5YUW - chains A and C of the 3 polymer chains in the assembly; structure by X-ray diffraction, 2.12 A resolution.

Chain A:
Name: DNA polymerase IV
Source organism: Escherichia coli K-12
Notes: EC 2.7.7.7
UniProtKB: Q47155 (DPO4_ECOLI); numbering as in UniProt (aligned over 2-351)
Amino-acid sequence (352 residues; numbered 0 to 351; the number before each row is that of its first residue; numbering starts at 0):
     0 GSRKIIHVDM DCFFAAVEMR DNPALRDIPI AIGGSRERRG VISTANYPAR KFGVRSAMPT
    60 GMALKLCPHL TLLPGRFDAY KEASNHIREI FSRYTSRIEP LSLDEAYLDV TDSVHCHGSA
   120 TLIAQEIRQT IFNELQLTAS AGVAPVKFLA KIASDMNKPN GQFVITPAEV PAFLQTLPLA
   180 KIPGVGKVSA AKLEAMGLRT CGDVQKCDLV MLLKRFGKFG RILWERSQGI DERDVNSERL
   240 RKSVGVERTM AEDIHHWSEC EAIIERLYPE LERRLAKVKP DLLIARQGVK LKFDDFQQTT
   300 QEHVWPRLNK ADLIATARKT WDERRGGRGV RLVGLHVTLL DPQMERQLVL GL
Not modelled in the structure: 342-351
Differences from the reference sequence: expression tag (0-1)
Ion coordination: Mg2+ site 1: Asp8, Met9, Asp103 (together with dTTP); Mg2+ site 2: Asp8, Asp103, Glu104 (together with dTTP) (shared with DC873(C) of chain C)
Small-molecule neighbours: dTTP (TTP): Asp8, Met9, Asp10, Cys11, Phe12, Phe13, Ser42, Thr43, Arg49, Ser55, Ala56, Asp103, Glu104, Lys157
Swiss-Prot annotation at these positions:
  - active site: Glu104
  - binding site (Mg(2+)): Asp8, Asp103
  - site: Phe13 (Substrate discrimination)
  - natural variant: Glu36 to Arg38 (sequence variant, change not given here; In strain: ECOR 45B1), Gln124 (Q124K: In strain: ECOR 35D), Asn132 (N132S: In strain: ECOR 34B1 and ECOR 37UG), Gln135 (Q135H: In strain: ECOR 70B1), Pro170 (P170S: In strain: ECOR 37UG), Ala171 (A171T: In strain: ECOR 45B1, ECOR 46D and 2 more), Leu176 (L176F: In strain: ECOR 37UG), Gly201 (G201S: In strain: ECOR 59B2), Met210 (M210I: In strain: ECOR 37UG, ECOR 45B1 and 4 more; M210T: In strain: ECOR 35D, ECOR 46D and 6 more), Arg225 (R225C: In strain: ECOR 59B2 and ECOR 60B2), Ala310 (A310S: In strain: ECOR 57B2, ECOR 59B2 and 2 more), Asp321 (D321N: In strain: ECOR 35D)
  - mutagenesis: Asp8 (D8A/H: Loss of function), Arg49 (R49A/F: Loss of function), Asp103 (D103A/N: Loss of function), Glu104 (E104A: Loss of function)
Reported in the primary citation:
  - mutagenesis - R49A: abolished catalytic activity

Chain C:
Molecule: Dtn2c
Sequence (19 nucleotides; row label = number of the first residue in the row):
   856 TCTAGGGTCC TAGGACCCT
Not modelled in the structure: 856, 874
Covalently attached groups: dTTP (TTP) linked to DC873
Ion coordination: Mg2+: DC873 (together with dTTP) (shared with Asp8(A), Asp103(A), Glu104(A) of chain A)

Interface between chain A and chain C:
Contacting residue pairs (30):
  Ser101(A) - DC873(C)  sugar contact
  Asp103(A) - DC873(C)  phosphate contact
  Glu104(A) - DC873(C)  phosphate contact
  Lys150(A) - DC872(C)  hydrogen bond to the phosphate
  Lys150(A) - DC873(C)  salt bridge to the phosphate
  Ile181(A) - DC872(C)  phosphate contact
  Pro182(A) - DC872(C)  phosphate contact
  Gly183(A) - DC871(C)  sugar contact
  Gly183(A) - DC872(C)  hydrogen bond to the phosphate
  Val184(A) - DC872(C)  phosphate contact
  Gly185(A) - DC871(C)  hydrogen bond to the phosphate
  Gly185(A) - DC872(C)  phosphate contact
  Lys186(A) - DC871(C)  hydrogen bond to the phosphate
  Val187(A) - DA870(C)  phosphate contact
  Val187(A) - DC871(C)  hydrogen bond to the phosphate
  Ser188(A) - DA870(C)  phosphate contact
  Ser188(A) - DC871(C)  hydrogen bond to the phosphate
  Arg285(A) - DC865(C)  sugar contact
  Arg285(A) - DT866(C)  salt bridge to the phosphate
  Thr298(A) - DG868(C)  hydrogen bond to the phosphate
  Thr299(A) - DA867(C)  phosphate contact
  Thr299(A) - DG868(C)  hydrogen bond to the phosphate
  Gln300(A) - DA867(C)  phosphate contact
  Glu301(A) - DT866(C)  sugar contact
  Glu301(A) - DA867(C)  hydrogen bond to the phosphate
  His302(A) - DT866(C)  phosphate contact
  Val303(A) - DC865(C)  phosphate contact
  Val303(A) - DT866(C)  hydrogen bond to the phosphate
  Arg323(A) - DA867(C)  salt bridge to the phosphate
  Arg323(A) - DG868(C)  salt bridge to the phosphate
Interface residues without a listed pair, chain A (21 interface residues in all): Gln297

Summary:
21 residues of chain A and 8 residues of chain C are in contact; the contacts include 10 hydrogen bonds and 4
salt bridges. Among the polar pairs are Lys150(A)-DC872(C), Gly183(A)-DC872(C) and Gly185(A)-DC871(C). Ligands
of chain A: dTTP. The paper reports that R49A of chain A abolishes catalytic activity.
Here chain A is DNA polymerase IV (Escherichia coli K-12) and chain C is Dtn2c. Entry 5YUW (DNA polymerase IV
- DNA ternary complex 6) was determined by X-ray diffraction (same publication as 5YUR, 5YUS, 5YUT, 5YUU,
5YUV, 5YUX and 10 further entries).
